Entry 8F1J (electron microscopy, 2.60 A resolution); this record covers chains A and M of the 10 polymer chains in the assembly.

[Chain A]
Molecule: 36-nt DNA strand
Sequence (36 nucleotides; row label = number of the first residue in the row):
     1 CCAGAAATTG GCACGAAAAT TGCCTTAAAT ACAACG
Unresolved in the structure: 35-36
Sequence notes: engineered mutation DC24 (Da144241 in AE000657.1), DT25 (Da144242 in AE000657.1)

[Chain M]
Molecule: RNA polymerase sigma-54 factor
Source organism: Escherichia coli
UniProtKB: P24255 (RP54_ECOLI); numbering as in UniProt (aligned over 1-477)
Amino-acid sequence (480 residues; row label = number of the first residue in the row; numbers below 1 keep their minus sign (Ser-2 is residue -2)):
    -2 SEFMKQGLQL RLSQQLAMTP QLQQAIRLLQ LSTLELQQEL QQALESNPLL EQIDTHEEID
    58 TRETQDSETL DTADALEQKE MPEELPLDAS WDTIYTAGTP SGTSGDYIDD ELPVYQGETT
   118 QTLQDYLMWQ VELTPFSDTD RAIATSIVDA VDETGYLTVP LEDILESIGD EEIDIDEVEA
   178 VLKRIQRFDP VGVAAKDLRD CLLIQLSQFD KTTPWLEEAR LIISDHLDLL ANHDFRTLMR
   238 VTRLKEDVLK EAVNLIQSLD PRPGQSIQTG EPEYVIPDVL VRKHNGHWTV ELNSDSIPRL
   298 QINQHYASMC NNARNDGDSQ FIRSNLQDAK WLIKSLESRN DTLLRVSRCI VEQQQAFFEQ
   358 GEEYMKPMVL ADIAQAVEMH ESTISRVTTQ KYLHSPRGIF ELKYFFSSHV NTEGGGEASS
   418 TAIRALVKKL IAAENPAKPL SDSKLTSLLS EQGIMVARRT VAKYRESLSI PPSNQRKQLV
Unresolved in the structure: -2 to 11, 51-110
Sequence notes: expression tag (-2 to 0)
Curated features (UniProtKB/Swiss-Prot):
  - DNA-binding region: Val366 to Thr385 (H-T-H motif)
  - motif: Ala454 to Arg462 (RPON box)

[How chain A and chain M interact]
Residue-residue contacts (26; chain A residue first):
  DT8(A) with Ser438(M), hydrogen bond to the phosphate; Ser440(M), hydrogen bond to the phosphate; Ser470(M), hydrogen bond to the phosphate
  DT9(A) with Ser438(M), phosphate contact; Asp439(M), hydrogen bond to the phosphate; Arg455(M), base contact; Pro469(M), sugar contact; Ser470(M), hydrogen bond to the phosphate
  DG10(A) with Arg455(M), hydrogen bond to the base; Arg456(M), base contact; Arg462(M), salt bridge to the phosphate; Glu463(M), phosphate contact
  DG11(A) with Arg456(M), hydrogen bond to the base
  DC12(A) with Arg456(M), base contact
  DA19(A) with Val366(M), phosphate contact; Leu367(M), hydrogen bond to the phosphate
  DT20(A) with Ser382(M), hydrogen bond to the phosphate
  DT21(A) with Ser379(M), base contact; Arg383(M), base contact
  DG22(A) with Arg383(M), hydrogen bond to the base
  DC23(A) with Met15(M), base contact; Gln20(M), base contact
  DC24(A) with Met15(M), sugar contact
  DT25(A) with Pro17(M), base contact
  DT26(A) with Ala14(M), sugar contact; Thr16(M), base contact
Also at the interface, not in a pair above, chain A (14 interface residues in all): DA18
Also at the interface, not in a pair above, chain M (26 interface residues in all): Ile23, Gln27, Glu378, Lys400, Phe403, Lys441, Asn471

[Overview]
The interface between chain A and chain M involves 14 residues on one side and 26 on the other, with 10
hydrogen bonds and 1 salt bridge. Among the polar pairs are DG10(A)-Arg455(M), DG11(A)-Arg456(M) and
DG22(A)-Arg383(M).
Chain A is a 36-nt DNA strand and chain M is RNA polymerase sigma-54 factor (Escherichia coli); the structure,
SigN RNA polymerase early-melted intermediate bound to mismatch DNA fragment dhsU36mm2 (-12A), was determined
by electron microscopy (same publication as 8F1I and 8F1K).
